2V57 - chains A and B; structure by X-ray diffraction, 1.90 A resolution.

[Chain A (and B)]
Name: Tetr family transcriptional repressor lfrr
From: Mycobacterium smegmatis
Notes: chain B of this document is another copy of the same molecule, construct and numbering; everything in this record applies to it too
Reference sequence: Q58L87 (Q58L87_MYCSM); residues 1-189 here = UniProt positions 1-189
Chain sequence (190 residues; each row starts with the number of its first residue; numbering starts at 0):
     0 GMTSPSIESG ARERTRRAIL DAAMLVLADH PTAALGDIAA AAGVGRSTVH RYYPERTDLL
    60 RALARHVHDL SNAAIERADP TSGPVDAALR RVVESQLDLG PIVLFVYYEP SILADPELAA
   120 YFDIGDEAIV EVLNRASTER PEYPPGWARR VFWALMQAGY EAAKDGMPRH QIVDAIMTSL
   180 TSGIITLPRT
Not modelled in the structure: 0-11, 137-141, 188-189 (chain B: 0-8, 140-141, 187-189)
Small-molecule neighbours: proflavin (PRL): H67, S70, N71, I74, Y106, F121, D122, I123, G124, D125, R148, W152
What the authors report for this chain:
  - binding site for proflavin: S70, N71, Y106, W152
  - conformationally variable residues (side-chain flip): I101 to I111
  - self-association interface (contacts with another copy of this molecule); pairs are residue here / residue on that copy: Y107-Q156 (hydrogen bond)

[How chain A and chain B interact]
Residue-residue contacts - 94 pairs, chain A then chain B:
  P30(A) with S110(B); I111(B)
  T31(A) with I111(B); L112(B)
  V84(A) with L186(B), hydrophobic
  D85(A) with L186(B)
  L88(A) with I184(B), hydrophobic
  L103(A) with Y107(B)
  Y107(A) with L103(B); Y106(B); Y107(B), hydrophobic; Q156(B), hydrogen bond
  E108(A) with I111(B)
  P109(A) with P30(B), hydrophobic; F104(B), hydrophobic
  S110(A) with T31(B)
  L132(A) with I184(B)
  A135(A) with I184(B); T185(B), hydrogen bond (backbone-backbone)
  S136(A) with I183(B)
  Y142(A) with T177(B); S178(B); G182(B), hydrogen bond (side chain-backbone); I183(B)
  P143(A) with M166(B), hydrophobic; Q170(B); A174(B)
  P144(A) with M166(B)
  W146(A) with A157(B); A174(B); I175(B), hydrophobic; S178(B), hydrogen bond
  A147(A) with I183(B)
  R149(A) with A157(B); E160(B); A161(B); D164(B), salt bridge
  V150(A) with S178(B); I183(B), hydrophobic
  A153(A) with A153(B)
  L154(A) with W146(B); V150(B), hydrophobic
  Q156(A) with A153(B); Q156(B)
  A157(A) with W146(B); R149(B); V150(B), hydrophobic
  G158(A) with W146(B)
  E160(A) with Y106(B), hydrogen bond; R149(B)
  A161(A) with R149(B)
  K163(A) with Y107(B), hydrogen bond; S110(B), hydrogen bond
  D164(A) with R149(B), salt bridge
  M166(A) with P143(B), hydrophobic
  A174(A) with Y142(B); W146(B)
  I175(A) with W146(B), hydrophobic
  M176(A) with L186(B), hydrophobic
  T177(A) with Y142(B)
  S178(A) with Y142(B), hydrogen bond; W146(B), hydrogen bond; G182(B)
  L179(A) with G182(B); I183(B), hydrogen bond (backbone-backbone); I184(B), hydrogen bond (backbone-backbone)
  T180(A) with S181(B); I184(B); L186(B)
  S181(A) with T180(B); S181(B); G182(B)
  G182(A) with Y142(B), hydrogen bond (backbone-side chain); S178(B); L179(B); S181(B); G182(B)
  I183(A) with Y142(B), hydrophobic; A147(B); L179(B), hydrogen bond (backbone-backbone)
  I184(A) with L88(B), hydrophobic; L132(B); S136(B); L179(B), hydrogen bond (backbone-backbone); T180(B)
  T185(A) with A135(B); S136(B), hydrogen bond (backbone-side chain); T137(B), hydrogen bond (backbone-backbone); E138(B)
  L186(A) with D85(B); A135(B); T180(B)
  P187(A) with A135(B); T137(B)
Interface residues without a listed pair, chain A (47 interface residues in all): F104, A113, F151
Interface residues without a listed pair, chain B (46 interface residues in all): V84, A113, L154, G158
From the paper, about this interface:
  - pairs named by the authors: Y107(A)-Q156(B) (hydrogen bond)

[Summary]
47 residues of chain A and 46 residues of chain B are in contact; the contacts include 16 hydrogen bonds and 2
salt bridges. Polar pairs include R149(A)-D164(B), Y107(A)-Q156(B) and Y142(A)-G182(B). The paper describes a
hydrogen bond between Y107(A) and Q156(B). From the paper: a binding site for proflavin at S70(A), N71(A) and
Y106(A) among others; conformational variability at I101(A).
Both chains are Tetr family transcriptional repressor lfrr (Mycobacterium smegmatis). Entry 2V57 (Crystal
structure of the TetR-like transcriptional regulator LfrR from Mycobacterium smegmatis in complex with
proflavine) was determined by X-ray diffraction, deposited together with 2WGB.
